Entry 3OM0 (X-ray diffraction, 1.40 A resolution); this record covers chain A.

[Chain A]
Molecule: Glutamate receptor, ionotropic kainate 5
Source organism: Rattus norvegicus
UniProtKB: Q63273 (GRIK5_RAT); residues 1-387 here correspond to UniProt positions 20-406 (UniProt number = residue number + 19)
Amino-acid sequence (393 residues; row label = number of the first residue in the row):
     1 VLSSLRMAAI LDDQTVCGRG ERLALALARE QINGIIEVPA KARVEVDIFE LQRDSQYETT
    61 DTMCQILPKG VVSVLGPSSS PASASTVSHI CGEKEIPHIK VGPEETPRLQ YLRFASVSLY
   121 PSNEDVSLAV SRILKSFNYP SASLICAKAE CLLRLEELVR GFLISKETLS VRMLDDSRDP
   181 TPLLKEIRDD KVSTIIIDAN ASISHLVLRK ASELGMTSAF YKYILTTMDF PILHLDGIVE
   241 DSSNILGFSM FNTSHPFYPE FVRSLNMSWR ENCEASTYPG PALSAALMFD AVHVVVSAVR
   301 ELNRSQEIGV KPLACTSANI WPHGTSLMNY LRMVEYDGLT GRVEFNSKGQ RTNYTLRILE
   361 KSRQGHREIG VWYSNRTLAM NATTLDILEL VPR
Unresolved in the structure: 1, 108-111, 176, 376-393
Differences from the reference sequence: expression tag (388-393)
Cystine bridges: C17-C273, C64-C315, C146-C151
Covalently attached groups: glycan linked to N200; N-acetylglucosamine (NAG) linked to N252, N266, N303, N353
UniProt features mapped onto this chain:
  - glycosylation (N-linked (GlcNAc...) asparagine): N200, N252, N266, N303, N353, N375, N381
What the authors report for this chain:
  - contacts within the chain: E104-N123 (hydrogen bond), T106-N123 (hydrogen bond), H234-P279 (hydrogen bond)
  - post-translational modification sites: N200, N252
  - post-translational modification sites: N375 (proposed by the authors, not directly observed)
  - binding site for N-acetylglucosamine: Q14, T15
  - conformationally variable residues (order/disorder transition): Y57, P107 to L112

[Summary]
Covalently linked N-acetylglucosamine: at N200, N252, N266, N303 and N353. From the paper: a binding site for
N-acetylglucosamine at Q14 and T15; modification sites N200, N252 and N375.
Chain A is Glutamate receptor, ionotropic kainate 5 (Rattus norvegicus); the structure, Crystal structure of
the GluK5 (KA2) ATD crystallographic dimer at 1.4 Angstrom resolution, was determined by X-ray diffraction
together with 3OLZ and 3OM1 from the same study.
